PDB entry 1IKW | X-ray diffraction, 3.00 A resolution | chains A and B

[Chain A]
Protein: Pol polyprotein
Organism: Human immunodeficiency virus 1
Notes: EC 2.7.7.49
Reference sequence: P03366 (POL_HV1B1); residues 1-560 here correspond to UniProt positions 168-727 (UniProt number = residue number + 167)
Chain sequence (560 residues; each row starts with the number of its first residue):
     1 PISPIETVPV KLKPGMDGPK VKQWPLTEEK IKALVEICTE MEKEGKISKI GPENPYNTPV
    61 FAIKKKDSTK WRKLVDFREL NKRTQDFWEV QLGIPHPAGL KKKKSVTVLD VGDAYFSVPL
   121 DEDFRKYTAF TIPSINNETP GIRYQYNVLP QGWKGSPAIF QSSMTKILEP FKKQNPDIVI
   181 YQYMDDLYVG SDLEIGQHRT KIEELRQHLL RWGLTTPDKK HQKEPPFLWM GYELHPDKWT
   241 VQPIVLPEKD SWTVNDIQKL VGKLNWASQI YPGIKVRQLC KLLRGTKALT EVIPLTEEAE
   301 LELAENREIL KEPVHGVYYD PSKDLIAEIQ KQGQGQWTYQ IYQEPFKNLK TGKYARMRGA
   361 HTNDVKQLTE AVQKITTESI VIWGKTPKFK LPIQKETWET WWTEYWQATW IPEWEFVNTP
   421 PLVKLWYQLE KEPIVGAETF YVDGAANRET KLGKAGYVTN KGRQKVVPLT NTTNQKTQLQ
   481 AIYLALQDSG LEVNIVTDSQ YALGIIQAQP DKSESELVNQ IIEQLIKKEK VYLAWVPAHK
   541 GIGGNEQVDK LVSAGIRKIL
Unresolved in the structure: 558-560
Differences from the reference sequence: engineered mutation Gln-478 (Glu645 in P03366)
Ligand contacts: dmp-266 (EFZ; (-)-6-chloro-4-cyclopropylethynyl-4-trifluoromethyl-1,4-dihydro-2H-3,1-benzoxazin-2-one): Leu-100, Lys-101, Lys-103, Val-106, Val-179, Tyr-181, Tyr-188, Val-189, Gly-190, Phe-227, Trp-229, Leu-234, His-235, Pro-236, Tyr-318

[Chain B]
Protein: Pol polyprotein
Organism: Human immunodeficiency virus 1
Notes: EC 2.7.7.49
Reference sequence: P03366 (POL_HV1B1); residues 1001-1427 here correspond to UniProt positions 168-594 (UniProt number = residue number - 833)
Chain sequence (427 residues; numbered 1001 to 1427; the number before each row is that of its first residue):
  1001 PISPIETVPV KLKPGMDGPK VKQWPLTEEK IKALVEICTE MEKEGKISKI GPENPYNTPV
  1061 FAIKKKDSTK WRKLVDFREL NKRTQDFWEV QLGIPHPAGL KKKKSVTVLD VGDAYFSVPL
  1121 DEDFRKYTAF TIPSINNETP GIRYQYNVLP QGWKGSPAIF QSSMTKILEP FKKQNPDIVI
  1181 YQYMDDLYVG SDLEIGQHRT KIEELRQHLL RWGLTTPDKK HQKEPPFLWM GYELHPDKWT
  1241 VQPIVLPEKD SWTVNDIQKL VGKLNWASQI YPGIKVRQLC KLLRGTKALT EVIPLTEEAE
  1301 LELAENREIL KEPVHGVYYD PSKDLIAEIQ KQGQGQWTYQ IYQEPFKNLK TGKYARMRGA
  1361 HTNDVKQLTE AVQKITTESI VIWGKTPKFK LPIQKETWET WWTEYWQATW IPEWEFVNTP
  1421 PLVKLWY
Unresolved in the structure: 1001-1004, 1218-1230, 1357-1361

[Interface between chain A and chain B]
Contacting residue pairs (92; chain A residue first):
  Val-8(A) / Glu-1053(B)
  Pro-9(A) / Glu-1053(B)
  Gln-85(A) / Glu-1053(B)  hydrogen bond (side chain-backbone)
  Asp-86(A) / Lys-1020(B)  salt bridge
  Asp-86(A) / Pro-1055(B)
  Phe-87(A) / Pro-1052(B)
  Phe-87(A) / Pro-1055(B)
  Trp-88(A) / Pro-1052(B)  hydrogen bond (backbone-backbone)
  Trp-88(A) / Asn-1054(B)
  Trp-88(A) / Pro-1055(B)
  Trp-88(A) / Asn-1057(B)
  Trp-88(A) / Thr-1131(B)
  Trp-88(A) / Arg-1143(B)
  Gly-93(A) / Asn-1137(B)
  Ile-94(A) / Asn-1137(B)
  Pro-95(A) / Asn-1136(B)
  Pro-95(A) / Asn-1137(B)
  His-96(A) / Asn-1136(B)  hydrogen bond (backbone-side chain)
  Gly-99(A) / Asn-1136(B)
  Gly-99(A) / Glu-1138(B)
  Leu-100(A) / Asn-1136(B)
  Leu-100(A) / Glu-1138(B)
  Lys-101(A) / Glu-1138(B)  salt bridge
  Ser-162(A) / Pro-1052(B)
  Thr-165(A) / Pro-1140(B)
  Tyr-181(A) / Asn-1137(B)
  Tyr-181(A) / Glu-1138(B)
  Gln-182(A) / Pro-1140(B)
  Arg-358(A) / Gln-1394(B)
  Arg-358(A) / Glu-1396(B)  salt bridge
  Glu-370(A) / Gln-1394(B)
  Gln-373(A) / Glu-1396(B)
  Gln-373(A) / Thr-1397(B)  hydrogen bond
  Gln-373(A) / Thr-1400(B)  hydrogen bond
  Gln-373(A) / Trp-1401(B)
  Thr-377(A) / Thr-1400(B)
  Ile-380(A) / Leu-1026(B)
  Ile-380(A) / Thr-1027(B)
  Val-381(A) / Pro-1025(B)  hydrophobic
  Val-381(A) / Asn-1136(B)  hydrogen bond (backbone-backbone)
  Ile-382(A) / Ile-1135(B)
  Ile-382(A) / Asn-1136(B)
  Trp-383(A) / Ile-1135(B)
  Gly-384(A) / Thr-1027(B)
  Gly-384(A) / Glu-1028(B)  hydrogen bond (backbone-backbone)
  Gly-384(A) / Ile-1135(B)
  Thr-386(A) / Trp-1401(B)
  Trp-402(A) / Lys-1331(B)  hydrogen bond (backbone-side chain)
  Trp-402(A) / Asp-1364(B)
  Tyr-405(A) / Lys-1331(B)  hydrogen bond (backbone-side chain)
  Trp-406(A) / Lys-1331(B)
  Trp-406(A) / Asn-1418(B)
  Trp-406(A) / Thr-1419(B)
  Gln-407(A) / Lys-1331(B)  hydrogen bond (backbone-side chain)
  Gln-407(A) / Pro-1392(B)
  Gln-407(A) / Ile-1393(B)
  Gln-407(A) / Gln-1394(B)
  Ala-408(A) / Trp-1337(B)  hydrophobic
  Ala-408(A) / Asp-1364(B)
  Ala-408(A) / Pro-1392(B)  hydrogen bond (backbone-backbone)
  Ala-408(A) / Ile-1393(B)
  Thr-409(A) / Asp-1364(B)  hydrogen bond (backbone-side chain)
  Trp-410(A) / Asn-1363(B)
  Trp-410(A) / Val-1365(B)  hydrophobic
  Pro-412(A) / Trp-1401(B)  hydrophobic
  Pro-433(A) / Asn-1255(B)
  Ile-434(A) / Thr-1290(B)
  Val-435(A) / Thr-1290(B)
  Thr-439(A) / Ala-1288(B)
  Thr-439(A) / Leu-1289(B)
  Tyr-441(A) / Gln-1258(B)  hydrogen bond
  Tyr-441(A) / Lys-1287(B)  hydrogen bond (side chain-backbone)
  Thr-459(A) / Thr-1286(B)
  Asn-460(A) / Thr-1286(B)
  Asn-460(A) / Lys-1287(B)
  Asn-460(A) / Ala-1288(B)
  Asn-494(A) / Leu-1289(B)
  Val-496(A) / Gln-1258(B)
  Val-496(A) / Leu-1289(B)  hydrophobic
  Tyr-532(A) / Asn-1255(B)  hydrogen bond
  Val-536(A) / Gln-1258(B)
  Pro-537(A) / Asn-1265(B)
  Lys-540(A) / Asn-1265(B)
  Gly-541(A) / Cys-1280(B)  hydrogen bond (backbone-side chain)
  Ile-542(A) / Val-1261(B)  hydrophobic
  Ile-542(A) / Cys-1280(B)  hydrophobic
  Ile-542(A) / Arg-1284(B)
  Gly-543(A) / Arg-1284(B)
  Gly-543(A) / Gly-1285(B)
  Gly-544(A) / Gly-1285(B)  hydrogen bond (backbone-backbone)
  Gln-547(A) / Gly-1285(B)
  Gln-547(A) / Thr-1286(B)
Other interface residues (no listed pair), chain A (68 interface residues in all): Ala-158, Ile-159, Glu-169, Lys-172, Thr-369, Thr-376, Thr-403, Gly-436, Val-458, Gln-500, Leu-503, Gly-504, Gln-507, Ala-534, Trp-535
Other interface residues (no listed pair), chain B (55 interface residues in all): Lys-1049, Tyr-1056, Thr-1139, Gly-1262, Trp-1266, Gly-1333, Leu-1368, Tyr-1405, Val-1417, Pro-1420, Pro-1421, Lys-1424

[In short]
68 residues of chain A and 55 residues of chain B are in contact, with 17 hydrogen bonds and 3 salt bridges.
Polar pairs include Asp-86(A)/Lys-1020(B), Lys-101(A)/Glu-1138(B) and Arg-358(A)/Glu-1396(B). Ligands of chain
A: dmp-266.
Here chain A is Pol polyprotein and chain B is Pol polyprotein, both from Human immunodeficiency virus 1.
Entry 1IKW (Wild Type HIV-1 Reverse Transcriptase in Complex with Efavirenz) was determined by X-ray
diffraction together with 1IKV, 1IKX and 1IKY from the same study.
